9LIU - chains I and K of the 12 polymer chains in the assembly; structure by electron microscopy, 2.70 A resolution.

[Chain I]
Molecule: 146-nt DNA strand
From: Escherichia coli K-12
Sequence (146 nucleotides; row label = number of the first residue in the row):
     2 TCGAGAATCC CGGTGCCGAG GCCGCTCAAT TGGTCGTAGA CAGCTCTAGC ACCGCTTAAA
    62 CGCACGTACG CGCTGTCCCC CGCGTTTTAA CCGCCAAGGG GATTACTCCC TAGTCTCCAG
   122 GCACGTGTCA GATATATACA TCCGAT

[Chain K]
Name: ISWI chromatin-remodeling complex ATPase ISW1
From: Saccharomyces cerevisiae S288C
Notes: EC 3.6.4.-
Reference sequence: P38144 (ISW1_YEAST); residues 69-1129 here = UniProt positions 69-1129
Chain sequence (1061 residues; numbered 69 to 1129; the number before each row is that of its first residue):
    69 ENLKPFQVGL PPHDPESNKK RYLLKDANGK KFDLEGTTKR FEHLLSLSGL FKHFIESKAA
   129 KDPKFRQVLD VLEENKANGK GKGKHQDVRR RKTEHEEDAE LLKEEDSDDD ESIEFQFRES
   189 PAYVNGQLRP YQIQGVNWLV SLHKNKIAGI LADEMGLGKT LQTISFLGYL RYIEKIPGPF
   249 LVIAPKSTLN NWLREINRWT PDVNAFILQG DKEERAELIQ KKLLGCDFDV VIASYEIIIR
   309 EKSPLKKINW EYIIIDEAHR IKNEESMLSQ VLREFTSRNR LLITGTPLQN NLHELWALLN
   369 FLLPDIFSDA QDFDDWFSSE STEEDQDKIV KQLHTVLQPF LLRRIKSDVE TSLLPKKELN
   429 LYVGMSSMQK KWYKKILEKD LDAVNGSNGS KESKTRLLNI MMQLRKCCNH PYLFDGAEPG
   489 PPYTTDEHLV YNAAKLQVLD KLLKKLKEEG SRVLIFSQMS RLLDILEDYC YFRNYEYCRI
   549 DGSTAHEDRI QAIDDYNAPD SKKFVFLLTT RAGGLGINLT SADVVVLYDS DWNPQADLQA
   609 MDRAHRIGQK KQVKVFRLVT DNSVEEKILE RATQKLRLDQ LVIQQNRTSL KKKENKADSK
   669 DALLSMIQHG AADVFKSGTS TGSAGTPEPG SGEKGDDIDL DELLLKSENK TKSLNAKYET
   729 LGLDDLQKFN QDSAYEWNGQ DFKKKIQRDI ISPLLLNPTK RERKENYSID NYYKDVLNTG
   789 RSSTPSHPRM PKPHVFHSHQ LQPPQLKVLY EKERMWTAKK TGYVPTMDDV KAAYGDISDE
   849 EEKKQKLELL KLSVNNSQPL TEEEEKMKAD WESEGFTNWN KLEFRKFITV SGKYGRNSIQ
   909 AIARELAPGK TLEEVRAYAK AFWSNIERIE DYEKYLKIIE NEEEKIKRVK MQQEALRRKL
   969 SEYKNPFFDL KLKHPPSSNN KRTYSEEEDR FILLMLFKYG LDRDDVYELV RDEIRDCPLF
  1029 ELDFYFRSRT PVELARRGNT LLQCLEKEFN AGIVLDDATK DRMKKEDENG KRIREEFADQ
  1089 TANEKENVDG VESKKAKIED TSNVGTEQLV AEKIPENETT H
Disordered / not traced: 69-181, 388-393, 449-461, 656-1129
UniProt features mapped onto this chain:
  - motif: Asp324 to His327 (DEAH box)
  - binding site (ATP): Asp221 to Thr228
  - modified residue: Thr694 (Phosphothreonine), Ser846 (Phosphoserine)
  - mutagenesis: Lys227 (K227A: Abolishes ATPase activity)
Residues lining bound ligands: ATP (adenosine-5'-triphosphate): Gln195, Leu196, Arg197, Gln200, Glu222, Met223, Gly224, Leu225, Gly226, Lys227, Thr228, Leu229, Trp267, Asp324, Glu325, Gly584, Asn586, Arg611, Arg614, Ile615

[Chain I / chain K interface]
Contacting residue pairs - 19 pairs, chain I then chain K:
  DG16(I) - Lys315(K)  salt bridge to the phosphate
  DC17(I) - Lys314(K)  salt bridge to the phosphate
  DG94(I) - Met335(K)  phosphate contact
  DC95(I) - Arg328(K)  hydrogen bond to the phosphate
  DC95(I) - Ser334(K)  phosphate contact
  DC95(I) - Met335(K)  hydrogen bond to the phosphate
  DC95(I) - Leu336(K)  hydrogen bond to the phosphate
  DC95(I) - Arg579(K)  hydrogen bond to the base
  DC96(I) - Arg328(K)  salt bridge to the phosphate
  DA97(I) - Lys330(K)  salt bridge to the phosphate
  DA97(I) - Asn358(K)  phosphate contact
  DA97(I) - Asn601(K)  hydrogen bond to the phosphate
  DA97(I) - Lys643(K)  phosphate contact
  DA98(I) - Trp600(K)  sugar contact
  DA98(I) - Arg639(K)  salt bridge to the phosphate
  DA98(I) - Lys643(K)  salt bridge to the phosphate
  DG99(I) - Met469(K)  phosphate contact
  DG99(I) - Lys635(K)  salt bridge to the phosphate
  DG99(I) - Arg639(K)  salt bridge to the phosphate
Interface residues without a listed pair, chain I (9 interface residues in all): DT15
Interface residues without a listed pair, chain K (16 interface residues in all): Ser311

[Overview]
9 residues of chain I face 16 of chain K across their interface; the contacts include 5 hydrogen bonds and 8
salt bridges. Polar contacts include DC95(I)-Arg579(K), DC95(I)-Arg328(K) and DC95(I)-Met335(K). Ligands of
chain K: ATP.
Chain I is a 146-nt DNA strand (Escherichia coli K-12) and chain K is ISWI chromatin-remodeling complex ATPase
ISW1 (Saccharomyces cerevisiae S288C); the structure, Structure of isw1-nucleosome double-bound complex in
ATP-ATP state, was determined by electron microscopy, deposited together with 9JNT, 9JNU, 9JNV, 9JO2, 9JO5 and
9LJ2.
